6EZN - chains D and F of the 8 polymer chains in the assembly; structure by electron microscopy, 3.30 A resolution.

[Chain D]
Name: Dolichyl-diphosphooligosaccharide--protein glycosyltransferase subunit OST4
From: Saccharomyces cerevisiae (strain ATCC 204508 / S288c)
Notes: EC 2.4.99.18
UniProt: Q99380 (OST4_YEAST); numbering as in UniProt (aligned over 1-36)
Chain sequence (36 residues; each row starts with the number of its first residue):
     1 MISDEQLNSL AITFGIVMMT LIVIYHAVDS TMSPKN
Unresolved in the structure: 35-36
UniProt features mapped onto this chain:
  - mutagenesis: Met18 (M18K: Severe growth defect; abolishes interaction with OST3 and STT3; M18L: No effect on interaction between OST3 and STT3), Met19 (M19K: Severe growth defect; abolishes interaction with OST3; M19L: Disrupts interaction between OST3 and STT3), Thr20 (T20D: Severe growth defect; T20K: Severe growth defect; abolishes interaction with OST3; disrupts interaction between OST3 and STT3), Leu21 (L21K: Abolishes interaction with OST3 and STT3; disrupts interaction between OST3 and STT3), Val23 (V23D: Severe growth defect; V23K: Severe growth defect; abolishes interaction with OST3; disrupts interaction between OST3 and STT3), Ile24 (I24D: Severe growth defect; I24K: Disrupts interaction between OST3 and STT3), Tyr25 (Y25D: Severe growth defect)
Small-molecule neighbours: palmitoyl-linoleoyl phosphatidylcholine (CPL; 1-palmitoyl-2-linoleoyl-sn-glycero-3-phosphocholine): Met1, Ile2, Leu10

[Chain F]
Name: Dolichyl-diphosphooligosaccharide--protein glycosyltransferase subunit STT3
From: Saccharomyces cerevisiae (strain ATCC 204508 / S288c)
Notes: EC 2.4.99.18
UniProt: P39007 (STT3_YEAST); numbering as in UniProt (aligned over 1-718)
Chain sequence (718 residues; each row starts with the number of its first residue):
     1 MGSDRSCVLS VFQTILKLVI FVAIFGAAIS SRLFAVIKFE SIIHEFDPWF NYRATKYLVN
    61 NSFYKFLNWF DDRTWYPLGR VTGGTLYPGL MTTSAFIWHA LRNWLGLPID IRNVCVLFAP
   121 LFSGVTAWAT YEFTKEIKDA SAGLLAAGFI AIVPGYISRS VAGSYDNEAI AITLLMVTFM
   181 FWIKAQKTGS IMHATCAALF YFYMVSAWGG YVFITNLIPL HVFLLILMGR YSSKLYSAYT
   241 TWYAIGTVAS MQIPFVGFLP IRSNDHMAAL GVFGLIQIVA FGDFVKGQIS TAKFKVIMMV
   301 SLFLILVLGV VGLSALTYMG LIAPWTGRFY SLWDTNYAKI HIPIIASVSE HQPVSWPAFF
   361 FDTHFLIWLF PAGVFLLFLD LKDEHVFVIA YSVLCSYFAG VMVRLMLTLT PVICVSAAVA
   421 LSKIFDIYLD FKTSDRKYAI KPAALLAKLI VSGSFIFYLY LFVFHSTWVT RTAYSSPSVV
   481 LPSQTPDGKL ALIDDFREAY YWLRMNSDED SKVAAWWDYG YQIGGMADRT TLVDNNTWNN
   541 THIAIVGKAM ASPEEKSYEI LKEHDVDYVL VIFGGLIGFG GDDINKFLWM IRISEGIWPE
   601 EIKERDFYTA EGEYRVDARA SETMRNSLLY KMSYKDFPQL FNGGQATDRV RQQMITPLDV
   661 PPLDYFDEVF TSENWMVRIY QLKKDDAQGR TLRDVGELTR SSTKTRRSIK RPELGLRV
Unresolved in the structure: 1-5, 299-351, 433-439, 486-488
UniProt features mapped onto this chain:
  - region: Trp516 to Asp518 (Interacts with target acceptor peptide in protein substrate)
  - motif: Glu45 to Asp47 (DXD motif 1), Asp166 to Glu168 (DXD motif 2), Ser347 to Glu350 (SVSE motif), Trp516 to Gly520 (WWDYG motif), Asp583 to Met590 (DK motif)
  - binding site (Mn(2+)): Asp47, Asp166, Glu168
  - binding site (dolichyl diphosphooligosaccharide): Arg404, Tyr521
  - site: Asp47 (Interacts with target acceptor peptide in protein substrate), Arg159 (Important for catalytic activity), Glu350 (Interacts with target acceptor peptide in protein substrate), Lys586 (Interacts with target acceptor peptide in protein substrate)
  - glycosylation (N-linked (GlcNAc...) asparagine): Asn60, Asn535, Asn539 (high mannose)
  - mutagenesis: Asp47 (D47A: Lethal; impairs the catalytic activity), Arg159 (R159A: Temperature sensitive and staurosporine sensitive), Ser160 (S160A: Temperature sensitive and staurosporine sensitive), Gly163 (G163R: Temperature sensitive and staurosporine sensitive), Ser164 (S164A: Temperature sensitive and staurosporine sensitive), Asp166 (D166A: Lethal; impairs the catalytic activity), Glu168 (E168Q: Lethal; impairs the catalytic activity), Trp208 (W208A: Lethal; abolishes interaction with OST1 and WBP1), Gly210 (G210D: Temperature sensitive and staurosporine sensitive), Glu350 (E350A: Lethal; impairs the catalytic activity), Val393 (V393I: Staurosporine sensitive), Arg404 (R404A: Lethal; abolishes interaction with OST1 and WBP1), 10 further mutagenesis entries in UniProt
Covalent attachments: glycan linked to Asn539
Small-molecule neighbours:
  - palmitoyl-linoleoyl phosphatidylcholine (CPL; 1-palmitoyl-2-linoleoyl-sn-glycero-3-phosphocholine), molecule 1: Val22, Phe25, Gly26, Ile29, Ser30, Leu33, Ile37
  - palmitoyl-linoleoyl phosphatidylcholine (CPL), molecule 2: Ile29, Leu33, Val36, Ile37, Ser41, Ile97, Leu101, Leu105, Leu107, Ile109, Arg112, Asn113, Val114, Leu117, Leu121
  - palmitoyl-linoleoyl phosphatidylcholine (CPL), molecule 3: Leu67, Pro88, Thr92, Thr93, Leu199, Phe202, Tyr203, Ser206, Gln252, Ile253, Pro254
  - palmitoyl-linoleoyl phosphatidylcholine (CPL), molecule 4: Leu105, Leu107, Ile109
  - phosphatidylethanolamine (PTY): Leu58, Asn61, Ser62, Phe63, Thr92, Ala95, Phe96, His99, Trp104, Leu199, Phe202, Tyr203
What the authors report for this chain:
  - post-translational modification sites: Asn539
  - catalytic residues: Asp47, Lys586 (by similarity / conservation)
  - specificity-determining residues: Glu45
  - mutagenesis - D47A, D166A, E168Q, E350A, R404A: abolished growth
  - mutagenesis - K586A: decreased growth in response to in the absence of LmSTT3D
  - mutagenesis - D47A, D166A, E168Q, E350A, R404A, K586A: unchanged stability
  - binding site for N-acetylglucosamine: Asn539

[How chain D and chain F interact]
Pairs across the interface (60):
  Ile2(D) with Ile37(F)
  Ser3(D) with Ile37(F)
  Asp4(D) with Phe34(F); Arg471(F), salt bridge
  Glu5(D) with Arg471(F), salt bridge
  Leu7(D) with Ser30(F); Leu33(F); Phe34(F); Ile37(F), hydrophobic
  Asn8(D) with Phe34(F); Thr467(F); Arg471(F)
  Ala11(D) with Ser30(F)
  Ile12(D) with Val463(F); Phe464(F), hydrophobic; Thr467(F)
  Phe14(D) with Ala23(F); Gly26(F); Ala27(F), hydrophobic; Ser30(F)
  Gly15(D) with Val463(F)
  Ile16(D) with Tyr460(F), hydrophobic; Phe464(F), hydrophobic
  Met18(D) with Ile20(F); Ala23(F), hydrophobic; Ile24(F), hydrophobic; Gly148(F); Ile152(F), hydrophobic
  Met19(D) with Gly148(F); Phe149(F), hydrophobic; Leu459(F); Tyr460(F), hydrophobic; Val463(F), hydrophobic
  Thr20(D) with Tyr460(F), hydrogen bond
  Leu21(D) with Val19(F), hydrophobic; Ile20(F), hydrophobic
  Ile22(D) with Ile20(F); Leu144(F); Leu145(F), hydrophobic
  Val23(D) with Ile456(F), hydrophobic; Leu459(F), hydrophobic
  Tyr25(D) with Gln13(F); Leu16(F), hydrophobic; Lys17(F); Ser141(F); Leu144(F), hydrophobic
  His26(D) with Ser141(F); Ser422(F); Phe425(F); Asp426(F)
  Ala27(D) with Leu429(F), hydrophobic
  Val28(D) with Leu9(F), hydrophobic
  Asp29(D) with Gln13(F); Ser141(F), hydrogen bond
  Ser30(D) with Phe425(F); Asp430(F)
  Thr31(D) with Leu429(F), hydrogen bond (side chain-backbone); Phe431(F), hydrogen bond (side chain-backbone); Lys432(F)
  Met32(D) with Leu9(F)
Other interface residues (no listed pair), chain D (26 interface residues in all): Leu10
Other interface residues (no listed pair), chain F (38 interface residues in all): Phe12, Ser31, Lys38, Phe462

[In short]
The interface between chain D and chain F involves 26 residues on one side and 38 on the other; the contacts
include 4 hydrogen bonds and 2 salt bridges. Among the polar pairs are Asp4(D)-Arg471(F), Glu5(D)-Arg471(F)
and Thr20(D)-Tyr460(F). The paper reports catalytic residues Asp47(F) and Lys586(F); D47A, D166A and E168Q of
chain F, among others, abolish growth; 6 substitutions were tested in all.
Here chain D is Dolichyl-diphosphooligosaccharide--protein glycosyltransferase subunit OST4 and chain F is
Dolichyl-diphosphooligosaccharide--protein glycosyltransferase subunit STT3, both from Saccharomyces
cerevisiae (strain ATCC 204508 / S288c). Entry 6EZN (Cryo-EM structure of the yeast oligosaccharyltransferase
(OST) complex) was determined by electron microscopy.
